8V7L - chains G and I of the 11 polymer chains in the assembly; structure by electron microscopy, 2.90 A resolution.

== Chain G ==
Protein: Histone H2A type 1
Source organism: Xenopus laevis
UniProtKB: P06897 (H2A1_XENLA); residues 1-129 here correspond to UniProt positions 2-130 (UniProt number = residue number + 1)
Amino-acid sequence (129 residues; row label = number of the first residue in the row):
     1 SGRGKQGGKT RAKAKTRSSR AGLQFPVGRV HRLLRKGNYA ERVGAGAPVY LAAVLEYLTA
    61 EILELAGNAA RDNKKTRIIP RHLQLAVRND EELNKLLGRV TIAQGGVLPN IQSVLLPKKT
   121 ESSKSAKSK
Disordered / not traced: 1-10, 113-129
Sequence notes: engineered mutation Arg99 (Gly100 in P06897), Ser123 (Ala124 in P06897)

== Chain I ==
Molecule: Widom 601 DNA (147-mer) plus 60 base pairs flanking DNA (reverse strand)
Sequence (207 nucleotides; row label = number of the first residue in the row):
     1 AGAGTGGGAG CTCGGAACAC TATCCGACTG GCACCGGCAA GGTCGCTGTT CAATACATGC
    61 ACAGGATGTA TATATCTGAC ACGTGCCTGG AGACTAGGGA GTAATCCCCT TGGCGGTTAA
   121 AACGCGGGGG ACAGCGCGTA CGTGCGTTTA AGCGGTGCTA GAGCTGTCTA CGACCAATTG
   181 AGCGGCCTCG GCACCGGGAT TCTCCAG
Disordered / not traced: 1-67

== Interface between chain G and chain I ==
Contacting residue pairs - 14 pairs, chain G then chain I:
  Arg11(G) - DG90(I)  base contact
  Arg11(G) - DA91(I)  hydrogen bond to the base
  Arg11(G) - DG92(I)  hydrogen bond to the sugar
  Ala12(G) - DA93(I)  phosphate contact
  Lys15(G) - DG92(I)  hydrogen bond to the phosphate
  Arg17(G) - DA91(I)  salt bridge to the phosphate
  Arg20(G) - DG92(I)  salt bridge to the phosphate
  Gly28(G) - DG90(I)  phosphate contact
  Gly28(G) - DA91(I)  phosphate contact
  Arg29(G) - DG90(I)  phosphate contact
  Arg32(G) - DG89(I)  phosphate contact
  Arg32(G) - DG90(I)  salt bridge to the phosphate
  Arg77(G) - DC80(I)  sugar contact
  Arg77(G) - DA81(I)  salt bridge to the phosphate
Interface residues without a listed pair, chain G (12 interface residues in all): Ala14, Thr16, Arg42
Interface residues without a listed pair, chain I (10 interface residues in all): DA79, DG99, DA100

== In short ==
The interface between chain G and chain I involves 12 residues on one side and 10 on the other; the contacts
include 3 hydrogen bonds and 4 salt bridges. Polar contacts include Arg11(G)-DA91(I), Arg11(G)-DG92(I) and
Lys15(G)-DG92(I).
Here chain G is Histone H2A type 1 (Xenopus laevis) and chain I is Widom 601 DNA (147-mer) plus 60 base pairs
flanking DNA (reverse strand). Entry 8V7L (Cryo-EM structure of singly-bound SNF2h-nucleosome complex with
SNF2h at inactive SHL2 (conformation 2)) was determined by electron microscopy, deposited together with 8V4Y
and 8V6V.
